6QTJ - chains A and B; structure by X-ray diffraction, 2.48 A resolution.

== Chain A ==
Molecule: Cyclin-dependent kinase 8
Source organism: Homo sapiens
Notes: EC 2.7.11.22, 2.7.11.23
UniProt: P49336 (CDK8_HUMAN); residue numbers follow UniProt; this construct covers 1-403
Chain sequence (405 residues; each row starts with the number of its first residue; numbers below 1 keep their minus sign (Gly-1 is residue -1)):
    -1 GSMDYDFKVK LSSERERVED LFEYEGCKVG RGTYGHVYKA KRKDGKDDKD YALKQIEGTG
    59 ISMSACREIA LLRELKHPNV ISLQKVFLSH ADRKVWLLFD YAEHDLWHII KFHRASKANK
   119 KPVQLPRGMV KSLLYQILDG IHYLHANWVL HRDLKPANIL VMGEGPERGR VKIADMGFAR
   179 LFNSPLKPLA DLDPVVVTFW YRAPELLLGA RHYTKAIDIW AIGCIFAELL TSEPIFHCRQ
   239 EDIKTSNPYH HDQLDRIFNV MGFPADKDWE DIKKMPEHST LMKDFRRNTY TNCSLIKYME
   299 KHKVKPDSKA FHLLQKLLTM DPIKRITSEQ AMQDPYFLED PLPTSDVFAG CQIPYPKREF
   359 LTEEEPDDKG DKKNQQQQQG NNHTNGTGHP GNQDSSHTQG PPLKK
Not modelled in the structure: -1, 116-122, 177-194, 239-243, 360-403
Construct notes: expression tag (-1 to 0)
Small-molecule neighbours: JHK (N,N-dimethyl-2-[4-[4-(2,6-naphthyridin-4-yl)phenyl]pyrazol-1-yl]ethanamide): Val27, Gly28, Arg29, Tyr32, Val35, Ala50, Ile79, Phe97, Asp98, Tyr99, Ala100, Asp103, Trp105, His106, Ala155, Leu158, Ala172, Arg356

== Chain B ==
Molecule: Cyclin-C
Source organism: Homo sapiens
UniProt: P24863 (CCNC_HUMAN); numbering as in UniProt (aligned over 1-283)
Chain sequence (285 residues; each row starts with the number of its first residue; numbers below 1 keep their minus sign (Gly-1 is residue -1)):
    -1 GSMAGNFWQS SHYLQWILDK QDLLKERQKD LKFLSEEEYW KLQIFFTNVI QALGEHLKLR
    59 QQVIATATVY FKRFYARYSL KSIDPVLMAP TCVFLASKVE EFGVVSNTRL IAAATSVLKT
   119 RFSYAFPKEF PYRMNHILEC EFYLLELMDC CLIVYHPYRP LLQYVQDMGQ EDMLLPLAWR
   179 IVNDTYRTDL CLLYPPFMIA LACLHVACVV QQKDARQWFA ELSVDMEKIL EIIRVILKLY
   239 EQWKNFDERK EMATILSKMP KPKPPPNSEG EQGPNGSQNS SYSQS
Not modelled in the structure: -1 to 0, 265-283
Construct notes: expression tag (-1 to 0)
Curated features (UniProtKB/Swiss-Prot):
  - modified residue: Ser275 (Phosphoserine)

== How chain A and chain B interact ==
Residue-residue contacts (78; chain A residue first):
  Ser0(A) - Ile81(B)
  Ser0(A) - Asp82(B)  hydrogen bond (backbone-backbone)
  Ser0(A) - Leu85(B)
  Ser0(A) - Tyr130(B)
  Ser0(A) - Pro260(B)
  Met1(A) - Ser80(B)
  Met1(A) - Ile81(B)  hydrophobic
  Met1(A) - Glu137(B)
  Met1(A) - Cys138(B)  hydrophobic
  Met1(A) - Tyr141(B)  hydrophobic
  Met1(A) - Pro260(B)
  Met1(A) - Lys261(B)
  Asp2(A) - Lys79(B)
  Asp2(A) - Ser80(B)  hydrogen bond (backbone-backbone)
  Asp2(A) - Pro260(B)
  Asp2(A) - Lys261(B)  hydrogen bond (side chain-backbone)
  Tyr3(A) - Lys261(B)  hydrogen bond (backbone-backbone)
  Tyr3(A) - Pro262(B)
  Tyr3(A) - Pro263(B)  hydrophobic
  Tyr3(A) - Pro264(B)
  Asp4(A) - Lys261(B)  salt bridge
  Phe5(A) - Tyr76(B)  hydrophobic
  Phe5(A) - Ser80(B)
  Phe5(A) - Ile81(B)  hydrophobic
  Phe5(A) - Tyr141(B)  hydrophobic
  Phe5(A) - Leu145(B)  hydrophobic
  Lys6(A) - Glu137(B)  salt bridge
  Lys6(A) - Tyr141(B)
  Leu9(A) - Tyr141(B)  hydrophobic
  Leu9(A) - Leu145(B)  hydrophobic
  Arg13(A) - Tyr141(B)
  Arg13(A) - Glu144(B)  salt bridge
  Gly58(A) - Phe140(B)
  Ile59(A) - Lys96(B)  hydrogen bond (backbone-side chain)
  Ile59(A) - Glu139(B)
  Ile59(A) - Phe140(B)  hydrophobic
  Ile59(A) - Leu143(B)  hydrophobic
  Met61(A) - Lys96(B)
  Met61(A) - Glu99(B)
  Met61(A) - Gly101(B)
  Met61(A) - Val102(B)  hydrophobic
  Cys64(A) - Lys96(B)
  Cys64(A) - Val97(B)  hydrophobic
  Cys64(A) - Leu150(B)
  Arg65(A) - Glu99(B)
  Ile67(A) - Cys148(B)  hydrophobic
  Ile67(A) - Leu150(B)  hydrophobic
  Ala68(A) - Leu150(B)  hydrophobic
  Ala68(A) - Ile151(B)
  Leu69(A) - Met1(B)  hydrophobic
  Arg71(A) - Ser9(B)
  Arg71(A) - Gln13(B)  hydrogen bond
  Arg71(A) - Asp147(B)  salt bridge
  Arg71(A) - Cys148(B)
  Arg71(A) - Cys149(B)
  Glu72(A) - Met1(B)
  Glu72(A) - Ser8(B)
  Glu72(A) - Ser9(B)  hydrogen bond
  Glu72(A) - Ile151(B)
  Leu73(A) - Met1(B)  hydrophobic
  Val84(A) - Cys148(B)  hydrophobic
  Leu86(A) - Phe140(B)
  Leu86(A) - Leu143(B)  hydrophobic
  Leu86(A) - Glu144(B)
  Ser87(A) - Phe140(B)
  His88(A) - Phe140(B)
  His88(A) - Tyr141(B)
  His88(A) - Glu144(B)  salt bridge
  Arg91(A) - Leu136(B)  hydrogen bond (side chain-backbone)
  Arg91(A) - Glu139(B)  salt bridge
  Arg91(A) - Phe140(B)
  Asn145(A) - Met1(B)
  Asn145(A) - Ala2(B)  hydrogen bond (backbone-backbone)
  Asn145(A) - Gly3(B)
  Asn145(A) - Asn4(B)
  Trp146(A) - Ala2(B)
  Val147(A) - Met1(B)  hydrophobic
  Arg150(A) - Glu99(B)  salt bridge
Also at the interface, not in a pair above, chain A (33 interface residues in all): Lys74, Lys92, Val93, Ala144
Also at the interface, not in a pair above, chain B (43 interface residues in all): Gln7, Leu12, Phe72, Leu93, His134

== Overview ==
The interface between chain A and chain B involves 33 residues on one side and 43 on the other; the contacts
include 9 hydrogen bonds and 7 salt bridges. Among the polar pairs are Asp4(A)-Lys261(B), Lys6(A)-Glu137(B)
and Arg13(A)-Glu144(B). Ligands of chain A: compound JHK.
Chain A is Cyclin-dependent kinase 8 and chain B is Cyclin-C, both from Homo sapiens; the structure, Crystal
structure of human CDK8/CYCC in complex with BI 919811, was determined by X-ray diffraction together with 6R3S
and 6QTG from the same study.
